PDB entry 6CIJ | electron microscopy, 3.90 A resolution | chains A and M of the 11 polymer chains in the assembly

Chain A:
Molecule: V(D)J recombination-activating protein 1
Source organism: Mus musculus
Notes: EC 3.1.-.-, 2.3.2.27
UniProt: P15919 (RAG1_MOUSE); numbering as in UniProt (aligned over 265-1040)
Amino-acid sequence (776 residues; each row starts with the number of its first residue):
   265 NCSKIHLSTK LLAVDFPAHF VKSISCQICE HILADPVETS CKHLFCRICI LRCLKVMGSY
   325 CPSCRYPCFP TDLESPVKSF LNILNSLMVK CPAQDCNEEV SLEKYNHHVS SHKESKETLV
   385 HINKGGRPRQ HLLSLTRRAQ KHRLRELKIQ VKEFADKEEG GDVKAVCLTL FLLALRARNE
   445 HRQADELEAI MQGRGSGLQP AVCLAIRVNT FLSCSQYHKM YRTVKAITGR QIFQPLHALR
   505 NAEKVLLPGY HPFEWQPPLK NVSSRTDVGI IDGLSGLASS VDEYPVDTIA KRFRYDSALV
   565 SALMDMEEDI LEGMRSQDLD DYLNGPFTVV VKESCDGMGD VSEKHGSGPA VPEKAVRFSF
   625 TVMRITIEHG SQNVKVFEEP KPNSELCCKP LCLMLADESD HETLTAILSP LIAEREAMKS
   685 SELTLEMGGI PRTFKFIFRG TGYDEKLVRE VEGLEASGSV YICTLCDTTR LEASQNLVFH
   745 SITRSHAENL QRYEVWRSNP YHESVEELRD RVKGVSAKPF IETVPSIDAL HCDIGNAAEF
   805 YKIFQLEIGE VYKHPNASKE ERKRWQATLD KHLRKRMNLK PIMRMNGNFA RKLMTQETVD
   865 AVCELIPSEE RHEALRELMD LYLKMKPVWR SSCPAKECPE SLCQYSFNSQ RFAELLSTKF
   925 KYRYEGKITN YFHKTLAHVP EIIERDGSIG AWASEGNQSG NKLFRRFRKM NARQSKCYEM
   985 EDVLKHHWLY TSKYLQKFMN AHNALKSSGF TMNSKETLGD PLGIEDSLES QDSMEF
Disordered / not traced: 265-394, 1009-1040
Construct notes: conflict Gln-962 (Glu in P15919)
Ion coordination: Ca2+: Asp-600, Gly-601 (shared with 1 residue of chain F); Zn2+: Cys-727, Cys-730, His-937, His-942
Curated features (UniProtKB/Swiss-Prot):
  - zinc finger: Cys-290 to Arg-329 (RING-type), Leu-351 to Lys-380 (RAG1-type)
  - DNA-binding region: Gly-389 to Gln-456 (NBD)
  - binding site (Zn(2+)): Cys-266, His-270, Cys-290, Cys-293, His-295, Cys-305, His-307, Cys-310, Cys-313, Cys-325, Cys-328, Cys-355, Cys-360, His-372, His-376
  - binding site (a divalent metal cation): Asp-600, Asp-708
  - site: Trp-893 (Essential for DNA hairpin formation, participates in base-stacking interactions near the cleavage site)
  - mutagenesis: His-307 (H307A: Displays lower E3 ligase activity and affects the joining step of V(D)J recombination), Cys-325 (C325G: Loss of E3 ligase activity and affects the joining step of V(D)J recombination), Arg-391 (R391A: Defects in converting nicked products to hairpins; R391L: Impairs DNA-binding and hairpin formation while maintaining some nicking activity), Arg-393 (R393A: Impairs DNA-binding and hairpin formation while maintaining some nicking activity), Arg-401 (R401A: Allows robust hairpin activity), Arg-402 (R402A: Defects in converting nicked products to hairpins), Lys-405 (K405A: Reduced hairpin activity), His-406 (H406A: Allows robust hairpin activity), Arg-407 (R407A: Impairs DNA-binding and reduces hairpin formation without affecting nicking activity), Asn-443 (N443A: Impairs DNA-binding; when associated with A-445), His-445 (H445A: Impairs DNA-binding; when associated with A-443), Asp-546 (D546A: Loss of DNA-binding), 21 further mutagenesis entries in UniProt
What the authors report for this chain:
  - catalytic residues: Asp-600, Asp-708 (citing earlier work)

Chain M:
Molecule: 41-nt DNA strand
Sequence (41 nucleotides; row label = number of the first residue in the row):
    17 CACAGTGATG CAAATCAAGT GTGAAGCCAG ACAAAAACCC G

How chain A and chain M interact:
Residue-residue contacts - 19 pairs, chain A then chain M:
  Arg-402(A) with DC44(M), salt bridge to the phosphate
  Lys-405(A) with DC44(M), phosphate contact
  Ser-477(A) with DT22(M), hydrogen bond to the phosphate; DG23(M), phosphate contact
  Cys-478(A) with DG23(M), hydrogen bond to the phosphate
  Ser-479(A) with DG21(M), sugar contact; DT22(M), phosphate contact; DG23(M), hydrogen bond to the phosphate
  Gln-480(A) with DG21(M), hydrogen bond to the phosphate; DT22(M), phosphate contact
  Lys-483(A) with DG21(M), salt bridge to the phosphate
  Arg-504(A) with DA24(M), salt bridge to the phosphate; DT25(M), base contact
  Met-974(A) with DT22(M), phosphate contact
  Ala-976(A) with DT22(M), sugar contact
  Arg-977(A) with DG23(M), sugar contact; DA24(M), hydrogen bond to the sugar
  Gln-978(A) with DT22(M), base contact
  Lys-989(A) with DA24(M), salt bridge to the phosphate
Also at the interface, not in a pair above, chain A (14 interface residues in all): Asp-986
Also at the interface, not in a pair above, chain M (7 interface residues in all): DA45

In short:
Chain A and chain M form an interface of 14 and 7 residues respectively; the contacts include 5 hydrogen bonds
and 4 salt bridges. Polar pairs include Arg-977(A)/DA24(M), Ser-477(A)/DT22(M) and Cys-478(A)/DG23(M). The
paper reports catalytic residues Asp-600(A) and Asp-708(A).
Here chain A is V(D)J recombination-activating protein 1 (Mus musculus) and chain M is a 41-nt DNA strand.
Entry 6CIJ (Cryo-EM structure of mouse RAG1/2 HFC complex containing partial HMGB1 linker(3.9 A)) was
determined by electron microscopy together with 5ZDZ, 5ZE0, 5ZE1, 5ZE2, 6CG0, 6CIK, 6CIL and 6CIM from the
same study.
